PDB entry 6AO0 | X-ray diffraction, 2.35 A resolution | chains L and H

# Chain L
Name: CAT192 Fab Light chain
Organism: Homo sapiens
Notes: antibody fragment or engineered binder
Sequence (216 residues; each row starts with the number of its first residue):
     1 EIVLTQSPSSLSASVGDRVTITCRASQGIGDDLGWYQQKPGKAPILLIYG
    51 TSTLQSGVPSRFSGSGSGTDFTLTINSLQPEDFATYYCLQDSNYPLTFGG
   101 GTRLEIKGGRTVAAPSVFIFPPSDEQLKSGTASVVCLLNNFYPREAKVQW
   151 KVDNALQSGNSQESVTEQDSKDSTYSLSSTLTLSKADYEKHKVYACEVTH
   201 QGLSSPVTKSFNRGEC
Unresolved in the structure: 214-216
Cystine bridges: Cys23-Cys88, Cys136-Cys196

# Chain H
Name: CAT192 Fab Heavy chain
Organism: Homo sapiens
Notes: antibody fragment or engineered binder
Sequence (229 residues; numbered 1 to 229; the number before each row is that of its first residue):
     1 EVQLVESGGGVVQPGRSLRLSCAASGFTFSSYGMHWVRQAPGKELEWVAV
    51 ISYDGSIKYYADSVKGRFTISRDNSKNTLYLQMNSLRAEDTAVYYCARTG
   101 EYSGYDTDPQYSWGQGTTVTVSGGSASTKGPSVFPLAPCSRSTSESTAAL
   151 GCLVKDYFPEPVTVSWNSGALTSGVHTFPAVLQSSGLYSLSSVVTVPSSS
   201 LGTKTYTCNVDHKPSNTKVDKRVHHHHHH
Unresolved in the structure: 141-144, 196-201, 225-229
Cystine bridges: Cys22-Cys96, Cys152-Cys208

# Chain L / chain H interface
Pairs across the interface - 52 pairs, chain L then chain H:
  Glu1(L) with Glu44(H); Glu101(H)
  Gln27(L) with Tyr102(H)
  Asp91(L) with Asp106(H)
  Ser92(L) with Gly104(H); Asp106(H)
  Asn93(L) with Gly104(H); Tyr105(H)
  Tyr94(L) with Tyr105(H), hydrogen bond (backbone-backbone); Asp106(H); Thr107(H); Asp108(H), hydrogen bond; Pro109(H)
  Phe118(L) with Thr147(H); Ala149(H), hydrophobic
  Ile119(L) with Pro138(H)
  Phe120(L) with Leu136(H); Ala137(H); Pro138(H); Ala149(H)
  Pro121(L) with Ala137(H); Cys139(H)
  Ser123(L) with Phe134(H); Pro135(H)
  Glu125(L) with Val133(H); Phe134(H); Lys221(H), salt bridge
  Gln126(L) with Phe134(H); Lys155(H)
  Thr131(L) with Lys155(H)
  Ser133(L) with Leu153(H); Lys155(H)
  Val135(L) with Leu136(H), hydrophobic
  Leu137(L) with Phe178(H), hydrophobic; Val193(H), hydrophobic
  Asn139(L) with His176(H); Thr195(H)
  Asn140(L) with His176(H)
  Gln162(L) with Val181(H); Leu182(H), hydrogen bond (side chain-backbone); Gln183(H)
  Glu163(L) with Val181(H)
  Ser164(L) with Phe178(H); Pro179(H), hydrogen bond (side chain-backbone); Val181(H)
  Val165(L) with Pro179(H)
  Thr166(L) with Phe178(H)
  Ser176(L) with His176(H); Phe178(H)
  Leu177(L) with Phe178(H)
  Ser178(L) with Phe178(H)
  Phe211(L) with Cys139(H), hydrophobic
Other interface residues (no listed pair), chain L (31 interface residues in all): Pro95, Thr180, Asn212
Other interface residues (no listed pair), chain H (32 interface residues in all): Ala148, Leu150, Ser191

# Overview
31 residues of chain L face 32 of chain H across their interface; the contacts include 4 hydrogen bonds and 1
salt bridge. Among the polar pairs are Glu125(L)-Lys221(H), Tyr94(L)-Asp108(H) and Gln162(L)-Leu182(H).
Here chain L is CAT192 Fab Light chain and chain H is CAT192 Fab Heavy chain, both from Homo sapiens. Entry
6AO0 (CAT192 Fab Insertion Mutant H2/L2) was determined by X-ray diffraction (same publication as 6AMJ, 6AMM
and 6ANP).
